PDB entry 5XYM | electron microscopy, 3.08 A resolution | chains A and W of the 31 polymer chains in the assembly

# Chain A
Molecule: 23S RNA
Organism: Mycobacterium smegmatis (strain ATCC 700084 / mc(2)155)
Sequence (3164 nucleotides; numbered 1 to 3164; the number before each row is that of its first residue):
     1 UUGUAAGUGU UUAAGGGCGC AUGGUGGAUG CCUUGGCACU GGGAGCCGAU GAAGGACGUA
    61 GGAGGCUGCG AUAAGCCUCG GGGAGCUGUC AACCGAGCGU UGAUCCGAGG AUGUCCGAAU
   121 GGGGAAACCC GGCACGAGUG AUGUCGUGUC ACCAGGCGCU GAAUAUAUAG GCGUCUGGGG
   181 GGAACGCGGG GAAGUGAAAC AUCUCAGUAC CCGUAGGAAG AGAAAACAAA AUGUGAUUCC
   241 GUGAGUAGUG GCGAGCGAAA GCGGAGGAUG GCUAAACCGU AUGCAUGUGA UACCGGGUAG
   301 GGGUUGUGUG UGCGGGGUUG UGGGACCUAU CUUUCCGGCU CUACCUGGCU GGAGGGCAGU
   361 GAGAAAAUGU UGUGGUUAGC GGAAAUGGCU UGGGAUGGCC UGCCGUAGAC GGUGAGAGCC
   421 CGGUACGUGA AAACCCGACG UCUGUCUUGA UGGUGUUCCC GAGUAGCAGC GGGCCCGUGG
   481 AAUCUGCUGU GAAUCUGCCG GGACCACCCG GUAAGCCUGA AUACUUCCCA GUGACCGAUA
   541 GCGGAUUAGU ACCGUGAGGG AAUGGUGAAA AGUACCCCGG GAGGGGAGUG AAAGAGUACC
   601 UGAAACCGUG CGCUUACAAU CCGUCAGAGC CCUCGACGUG UCGUGGGGUG AUGGCGUGCC
   661 UUUUGAAGAA UGAGCCUGCG AGUCAGGGAC AUGUCGCGAG GUUAACCCGG GUGGGGUAGC
   721 CGCAGCGAAA GCGAGUCUGA AUAGGGCGUA UCCACACAAG AGUGUGUGGU GUAGUGGUGU
   781 GUUCUGGACC CGAAGCGGAG UGAUCUACCC AUGGCCAGGG UGAAGCGCGG GUAAGACCGC
   841 GUGGAGGCCC GAACCCACUU AGGUUGAAGA CUGAGGGGAU GAGCUGUGGG UAGGGGUGAA
   901 AGGCCAAUCA AACUCCGUGA UAGCUGGUUC UCCCCGAAAU GCAUUUAGGU GCAGCGUCGC
   961 AUGUUUCUUG CCGGAGGUAG AGCUACUGGA UGGCCGAUGG GCCCCACAGG GUUACUGACG
  1021 UCAGCCAAAC UCCGAAUGCC GGUAAGUCCA AGAGUGCGGC AGUGGGACGG CGGGGGAUAA
  1081 GCUCCGUGCG UCGAGAGGGA AACAGCCCAG AUCGCCGGCU AAGGCCCCUA AGCGUGUGCU
  1141 AAGUGGAAAA GGAUGUGCAG UCGCGAAGAC AACCAGGAGG UUGGCUUAGA AGCAGCCACC
  1201 CUUGAAAGAG UGCGUAAUAG CUCACUGGUC AAGUGAUUGU GCGCCGAUAA UGUAGCGGGG
  1261 CUCAAGCACA CCGCCGAAGC CGCGGCAGCC AACGUGUUGG CUGGGUAGGG GAGCGUCCUG
  1321 CAUCCGGUGA AGCCGCCGAG UGAUCGAGUG GUGGAGGGUG UGGGAGUGAG AAUGCAGGCA
  1381 UGAGUAGCGA UUAGGCAAGU GAGAACCUUG CCCGCCGAAA GACCAAGGGU UCCUGGGCCA
  1441 GGCCAGUCCG CCCAGGGUGA GUCGGGACCU AAGGCGAGGC CGACAGGCGU AGUCGAUGGA
  1501 CAACGGGUUG AUAUUCCCGU ACCCGUGUAU GUGCGUCCAU GAUGAAUCAG CGGUACUAAC
  1561 CAUCCAAAAC CACCGUGACC GCACCUUUCG GGGUGUGGCG UUGGUGGGGC UGCAUGGGAC
  1621 CUUCGUUGGU AGUAGUCAAG CGAUGGGGUG ACGCAGGAAG GUAGCCGUAC CGGUCAGUGG
  1681 UAAUACCGGG GUAAGCCUGU AGGGAGUCAG AUAGGUAAAU CCGUCUGGCA UAUAUCCUGA
  1741 GAGGUGAUGC AUAGCCGAGU GAGGCGAAUU CGGUGAUCCU AUGCUGCCGA GAAAAGCCUC
  1801 UAGCGAGGAC AUACACGGCC CGUACCCCAA ACCAACACAG GUGGUCAGGU AGAGAAUACU
  1861 AAGGCGUACG AGUGAACUAU GGUUAAGGAA CUCGGCAAAA UGCCCCCGUA ACUUCGGGAG
  1921 AAGGGGGACC CACAUGGCGU GUAAGCCUUU ACGGCCCAAG CGUGAGUGGG UGGCACAAAC
  1981 CAGUGAGAAG CGACUGUUUA CUAAAAACAC AGGUCCGUGC GAAGUCGCAA GACGAUGUAU
  2041 ACGGACUGAC GCCUGCCCGG UGCUGGAAGG UUAAGAGGAC CCGUUAACUC CCUUUGGGGG
  2101 UGAAGCGGAG AAUUUAAGCC CCAGUAAACG GCGGUGGUAA CUAUAACCAU CCUAAGGUAG
  2161 CGAAAUUCCU UGUCGGGUAA GUUCCGACCU GCACGAAUGG CGUAACGACU UCUCAACUGU
  2221 CUCAACCAUA GACUCGGCGA AAUUGCACUA CGAGUAAAGA UGCUCGUUAC GCGCGGCAGG
  2281 ACGAAAAGAC CCCGGGACCU UCACUACAAC UUGGUAUUGG UGCUCGAUAC GGUUUGUGUA
  2341 GGAUAGGUGG GAGACUGUGA AGCUCACACG CCAGUGUGGG UGGAGUCGUU GUUGAAAUAC
  2401 CACUCUGAUC GUAUUGGGCC UCUAACCUCG GACCGUAUAU CCGGUUCAGG GACAGUGCCU
  2461 GGUGGGUAGU UUAACUGGGG CGGUUGCCUC CUAAAAUGUA ACGGAGGCGC CCAAAGGUUC
  2521 CCUCAACCUG GACGGCAAUC AGGUGUUGAG UGUAAGUGCA CAAGGGAGCU UGACUGCGAG
  2581 ACGGACAUGU CGAGCAGGGA CGAAAGUCGG GACUAGUGAU CCGGCACCUC UGAGUGGAAG
  2641 GGGUGUCGCU CAACGGAUAA AAGGUACCCC GGGGAUAACA GGCUGAUCUU CCCCAAGAGU
  2701 CCAUAUCGAC GGGAUGGUUU GGCACCUCGA UGUCGGCUCG UCGCAUCCUG GGGCUGGAGC
  2761 AGGUCCCAAG GGUUGGGCUG UUCGCCCAUU AAAGCGGCAC GCGAGCUGGG UUUAGAACGU
  2821 CGUGAGACAG UUCGGUCUCU AUCCGCCGCG CGCGUCAGAA GCUUGAGGAA ACCUGUCCCU
  2881 AGUACGAGAG GACCGGGACG GACGAACCUC UGGUAUACCA GUUGUCCCAC CAGGGGCACG
  2941 GCUGGAUAGC CACGUUCGGA CAGGAUAACC GCUGAAAGCA UCUAAGCGGG AAACCUCUUC
  3001 CAAGACCAGG CUUCUCACCC UCUAGGAGGG AUAAGGCCCC CCGCAGACCA CGGGAUUGAU
  3061 AGACCAGACC UGGAAGCCUA GUAAUAGGUG CAGGGAACUG GCACUAACCG GCCGAAAACU
  3121 UACAACACCC CAUAAUCGUU GUAAGAAGAA AACAUUGACG CACC
Not modelled in the structure: 1-5, 161, 280-311, 326-372, 440-457, 638-643, 996-1017, 1163-1232, 1293-1296, 1529-1638, 1678, 1709, 1730-1733, 1758-1764, 1806-1812, 1944-1958, 2090-2099, 2328-2415, 2438, 3109, 3116-3164
Ion coordination: Mg2+ site 1 near G16 (its only coordinating residue here); Mg2+ site 2: C31, G1357; Mg2+ site 3 near U72 (its only coordinating residue here); Mg2+ site 4 near U120 (its only coordinating residue here); Mg2+ site 5: A199, C200; Mg2+ site 6 near A383 (its only coordinating residue here); Mg2+ site 7: U483, G500; Mg2+ site 8: G502, G2634; Mg2+ site 9 near G541 (its only coordinating residue here); Mg2+ site 10: G541, G544; Mg2+ site 11: C600, U601; Mg2+ site 12: C621, C2263; 96 more Mg2+ sites not listed

# Chain W
Name: 50S ribosomal protein L27
Organism: Mycobacterium smegmatis (strain ATCC 700084 / mc(2)155)
Reference sequence: A0R150 (RL27_MYCS2); numbering as in UniProt (aligned over 1-88)
Chain sequence (88 residues; numbered 1 to 88; the number before each row is that of its first residue):
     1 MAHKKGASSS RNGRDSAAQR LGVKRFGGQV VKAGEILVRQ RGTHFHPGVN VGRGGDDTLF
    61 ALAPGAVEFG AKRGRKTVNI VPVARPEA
Not modelled in the structure: 1-7, 84-88

# Chain A / chain W interface
Residue-residue contacts (90):
  A761(A) with Ala33(W), base contact; Leu62(W), base contact; Pro64(W), base contact
  G762(A) with Lys32(W), base contact; Ala33(W), hydrogen bond to the base; Pro64(W), base contact
  G973(A) with Phe26(W), base contact
  G974(A) with Phe26(W), base contact; Gly27(W), hydrogen bond to the sugar; Phe69(W), sugar contact
  A975(A) with Val23(W), sugar contact; Phe26(W), base contact; Phe45(W), phosphate contact; Phe69(W), phosphate contact; Lys76(W), phosphate contact
  G976(A) with His44(W), salt bridge to the phosphate; Lys76(W), salt bridge to the phosphate
  C1040(A) with Phe26(W), base contact; Gln29(W), hydrogen bond to the sugar
  G1041(A) with Gly28(W), hydrogen bond to the sugar; Gln29(W), hydrogen bond to the sugar
  G2482(A) with Ser8(W), base contact
  G2483(A) with Ser10(W), sugar contact
  C2488(A) with Ser16(W), base contact; Ala17(W), hydrogen bond to the phosphate; Gln19(W), hydrogen bond to the phosphate
  U2489(A) with Arg14(W), base contact; Asp15(W), base contact; Ser16(W), hydrogen bond to the phosphate; Ala17(W), phosphate contact; Gln19(W), hydrogen bond to the phosphate; Arg41(W), salt bridge to the phosphate
  C2490(A) with Arg14(W), base contact; Asp15(W), hydrogen bond to the base
  C2491(A) with Asp15(W), hydrogen bond to the base
  U2497(A) with Arg20(W), phosphate contact
  G2498(A) with Ala18(W), phosphate contact; Gln19(W), phosphate contact; Arg20(W), sugar contact
  U2499(A) with Ala18(W), phosphate contact
  G2504(A) with Ser10(W), phosphate contact; Asn12(W), phosphate contact; Arg14(W), base contact
  A2505(A) with Asn12(W), hydrogen bond to the phosphate; Arg14(W), hydrogen bond to the base
  G2506(A) with Arg14(W), hydrogen bond to the base
  G2507(A) with Arg14(W), base contact
  G2556(A) with Arg41(W), base contact
  U2557(A) with Arg41(W), hydrogen bond to the sugar; Gly42(W), base contact
  G2558(A) with Gly42(W), hydrogen bond to the sugar; Thr43(W), sugar contact; His44(W), salt bridge to the phosphate
  C2559(A) with His46(W), salt bridge to the phosphate
  A2560(A) with Arg75(W), salt bridge to the phosphate
  C2561(A) with Arg73(W), base contact; Arg75(W), hydrogen bond to the base
  A2563(A) with Thr43(W), base contact; His46(W), base contact
  A2579(A) with Gly34(W), base contact
  G2580(A) with Lys32(W), phosphate contact; Gly34(W), hydrogen bond to the base; Glu35(W), hydrogen bond to the sugar
  A2581(A) with Arg25(W), hydrogen bond to the phosphate; Lys32(W), salt bridge to the phosphate; Glu35(W), sugar contact; Ile36(W), hydrogen bond to the sugar
  C2582(A) with Lys24(W), phosphate contact; Arg25(W), salt bridge to the phosphate; Ile36(W), sugar contact; Arg39(W), sugar contact
  G2583(A) with Arg20(W), hydrogen bond to the phosphate; Lys24(W), phosphate contact
  G2584(A) with Arg20(W), salt bridge to the phosphate
  U2590(A) with Arg39(W), hydrogen bond to the sugar
  C2591(A) with Arg39(W), sugar contact; Gly54(W), phosphate contact; Asp56(W), sugar contact
  G2592(A) with Gly54(W), phosphate contact; Gly55(W), hydrogen bond to the phosphate; Phe60(W), sugar contact
  A2593(A) with Phe60(W), sugar contact; Leu62(W), sugar contact
  A2612(A) with Asp57(W), sugar contact
  C2613(A) with Arg41(W), hydrogen bond to the sugar; Gly55(W), sugar contact; Asp56(W), hydrogen bond to the sugar; Asp57(W), sugar contact
  U2614(A) with Arg41(W), hydrogen bond to the sugar; Asp56(W), phosphate contact
Interface residues without a listed pair, chain A (45 interface residues in all): U2485, C2487, A2496, C2502
Interface residues without a listed pair, chain W (43 interface residues in all): Ser9, Leu21, Thr58

# Summary
45 residues of chain A face 43 of chain W across their interface, with 27 hydrogen bonds and 9 salt bridges.
Among the polar pairs are G762(A)-Ala33(W), C2490(A)-Asp15(W) and C2491(A)-Asp15(W). C31(A) and G1357(A) form
the Mg2+ site 2.
Here chain A is 23S RNA and chain W is 50S ribosomal protein L27, both from Mycobacterium smegmatis (strain
ATCC 700084 / mc(2)155). Entry 5XYM (Large subunit of Mycobacterium smegmatis) was determined by electron
microscopy (same publication as 5XYU).
